Entry 3SNY (X-ray diffraction, 1.85 A resolution); this record covers chain A.

# Chain A
Protein: Clostrillin
Organism: Clostridium beijerinckii
Notes: fragment: betagamma-crystallin domain
UniProtKB: A6LX94 (A6LX94_CLOB8); residues 1-96 here correspond to UniProt positions 118-213 (UniProt number = residue number + 117)
Amino-acid sequence (97 residues; numbered 0 to 96; the number before each row is that of its first residue; numbering starts at 0):
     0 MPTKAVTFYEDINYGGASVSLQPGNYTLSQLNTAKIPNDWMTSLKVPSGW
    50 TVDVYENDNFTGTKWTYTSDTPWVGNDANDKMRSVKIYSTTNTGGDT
Disordered / not traced: 0-2, 90-96
Construct notes: expression tag (0); engineered mutation Arg-82 (Thr199 in A6LX94)
Bound ions: Ca2+: Glu-9, Trp-39, Thr-41, Asp-79

# Overview
Glu-9, Trp-39, Thr-41 and Asp-79 form the Ca2+ site.
Chain A is Clostrillin (Clostridium beijerinckii); the structure, Crystal structure of a mutant T82R of a
betagamma-crystallin domain from Clostridium beijerinckii, was determined by X-ray diffraction, deposited
together with 3SNZ, 3SO0 and 3SO1.
